PDB entry 7XYA | electron microscopy, 3.30 A resolution | chains C and D of the 10 polymer chains in the assembly

[Chain C]
Name: DNA-directed RNA polymerase subunit beta
Organism: Pseudomonas aeruginosa
Notes: EC 2.7.7.6
UniProtKB: Q51561 (RPOB_PSEAE); residues 1-1357 here = UniProt positions 1-1357
Sequence (1357 residues; row label = number of the first residue in the row):
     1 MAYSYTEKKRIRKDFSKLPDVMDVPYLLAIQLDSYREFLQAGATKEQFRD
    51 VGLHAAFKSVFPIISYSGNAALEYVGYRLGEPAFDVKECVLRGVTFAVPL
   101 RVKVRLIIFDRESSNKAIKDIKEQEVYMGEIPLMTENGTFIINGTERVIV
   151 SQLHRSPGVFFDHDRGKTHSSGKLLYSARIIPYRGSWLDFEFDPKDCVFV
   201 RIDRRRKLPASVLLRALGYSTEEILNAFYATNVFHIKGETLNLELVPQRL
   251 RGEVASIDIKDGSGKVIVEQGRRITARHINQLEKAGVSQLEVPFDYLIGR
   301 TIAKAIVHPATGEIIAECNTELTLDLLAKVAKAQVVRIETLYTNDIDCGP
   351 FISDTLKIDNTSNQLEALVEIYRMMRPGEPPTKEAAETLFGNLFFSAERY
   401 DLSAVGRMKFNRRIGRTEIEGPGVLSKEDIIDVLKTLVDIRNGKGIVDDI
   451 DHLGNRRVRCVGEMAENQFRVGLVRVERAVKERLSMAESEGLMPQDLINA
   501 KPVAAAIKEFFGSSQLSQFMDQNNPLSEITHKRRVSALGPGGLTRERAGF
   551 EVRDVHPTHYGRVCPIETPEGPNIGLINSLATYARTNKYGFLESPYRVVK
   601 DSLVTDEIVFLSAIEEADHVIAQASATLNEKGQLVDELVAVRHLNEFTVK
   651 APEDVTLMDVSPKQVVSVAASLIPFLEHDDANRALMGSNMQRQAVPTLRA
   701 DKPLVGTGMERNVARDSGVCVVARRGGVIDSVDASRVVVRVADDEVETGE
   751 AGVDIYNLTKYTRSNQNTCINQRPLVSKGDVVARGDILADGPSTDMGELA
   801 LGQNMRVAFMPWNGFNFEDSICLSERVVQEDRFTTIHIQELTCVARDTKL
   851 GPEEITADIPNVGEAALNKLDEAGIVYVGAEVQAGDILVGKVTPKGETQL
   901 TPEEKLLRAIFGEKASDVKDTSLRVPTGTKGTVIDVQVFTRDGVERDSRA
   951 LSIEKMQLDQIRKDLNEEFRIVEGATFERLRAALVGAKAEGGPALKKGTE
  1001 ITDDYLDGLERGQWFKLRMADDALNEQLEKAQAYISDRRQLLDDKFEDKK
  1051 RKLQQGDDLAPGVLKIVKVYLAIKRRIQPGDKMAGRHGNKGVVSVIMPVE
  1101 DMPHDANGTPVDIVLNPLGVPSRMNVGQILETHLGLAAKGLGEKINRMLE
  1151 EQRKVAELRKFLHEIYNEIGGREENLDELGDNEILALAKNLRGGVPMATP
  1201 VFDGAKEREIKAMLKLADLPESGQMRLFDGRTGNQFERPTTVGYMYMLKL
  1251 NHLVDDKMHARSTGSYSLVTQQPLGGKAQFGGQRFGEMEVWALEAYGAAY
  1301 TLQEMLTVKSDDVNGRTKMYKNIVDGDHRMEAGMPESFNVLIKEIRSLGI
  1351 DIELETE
Unresolved in the structure: 1-2, 231-339, 895-917, 988-1019, 1357

[Chain D]
Name: DNA-directed RNA polymerase subunit beta'
Organism: Pseudomonas aeruginosa
Notes: EC 2.7.7.6
UniProtKB: Q9HWC9 (RPOC_PSEAE); numbering as in UniProt (aligned over 1-1399)
Sequence (1399 residues; row label = number of the first residue in the row):
     1 MKDLLNLLKNQGQIEEFDAIRIGLASPEMIRSWSFGEVKKPETINYRTFK
    51 PERDGLFCAKIFGPVKDYECLCGKYKRLKHRGVICEKCGVEVALAKVRRE
   101 RMGHIELASPVAHIWFLKSLPSRIGLLLDMTLRDIERVLYFESYVVIDPG
   151 MTTLEKGQLLNDEQYFEALEEFGDDFDARMGAEAVHELLNAIDLEHEIGR
   201 LREEIPQTNSETKIKKLSKRLKLMEAFQGSGNKPEWMVLTVLPVLPPDLR
   251 PLVPLDGGRFATSDLNDLYRRVINRNNRLKRLLDLAAPDIIVRNEKRMLQ
   301 EAVDALLDNGRRGRAITGSNKRPLKSLADMIKGKQGRFRQNLLGKRVDYS
   351 GRSVITVGPTLRLHQCGLPKKMALELFKPFIFGKLEGRGMATTIKAAKKM
   401 VERELPEVWDVLAEVIREHPVLLNRAPTLHRLGIQAFEPVLIEGKAIQLH
   451 PLVCAAYNADFDGDQMAVHVPLTLEAQLEARALMMSTNNILSPANGEPII
   501 VPSQDVVMGLYYMTREAINAKGEGMAFADLQEVDRAYRSGQASLHARVKV
   551 RINEKIKGEDGQLTANTRIVDTTVGRALLFQVVPAGLPFDVVNQSMKKKA
   601 ISKLINHCYRVVGLKDTVIFADQLMYTGFAYSTISGVSIGVNDFVIPDEK
   651 ARIINAATDEVKEIESQYASGLVTQGEKYNKVIDLWSKANDEVSKAMMAN
   701 LSKEKVVDREGKEVDQESFNSMYMMADSGARGSAAQIRQLAGMRGLMAKP
   751 DGSIIETPITANFREGLNVLQYFISTHGARKGLADTALKTANSGYLTRRL
   801 VDVAQDLVVTEIDCGTEHGLLMSPHIEGGDVVEPLGERVLGRVIARDVFK
   851 PGSDEVIVPAGTLIDEKWVDFLEVMSVDEVVVRSPITCETRHGICAMCYG
   901 RDLARGHRVNIGEAVGVIAAQSIGEPGTQLTMRTFHIGGAASRTSAADNV
   951 QVKNGGTIRLHNLKHVVRADGALVAVSRSGELAVADDFGRERERYKLPYG
  1001 AVISVKEGDKVDPGAIVAKWDPHTHPIVTEVDGTVAFVGMEEGITVKRQT
  1051 DELTGLTNIEVMDPKDRPAAGKDIRPAVKLIDAAGKDLLLPGTDVPAQYF
  1101 LPANALVNLTDGAKVSIGDVVARIPQETSKTRDITGGLPRVADLFEARRP
  1151 KEPSILAEISGTISFGKETKGKRRLVITPNDGSDPYEELIPKWRHLNVFE
  1201 GEQVNRGEVISDGPSNPHDILRLLGVSSLAKYIVNEIQDVYRLQGVKIND
  1251 KHIETILRQMLRKVEVSESGDSSFIKGDQVELTQVLEENEQLGTEDKFPA
  1301 KYERVLLGITKASLSTESFISAASFQETTRVLTEAAVTGKRDFLRGLKEN
  1351 VVVGRLIPAGTGLAYHSERKRQRDLGKPQRVSASEAEAALTEALNSSGN
Unresolved in the structure: 1-15, 932-946, 1127-1134, 1377-1399
Disulfide bonds: Cys888-Cys895
Bound ions: Mg2+: Asp460, Asp462, Asp464 (shared with 1 residue of chain R)
Swiss-Prot annotation at these positions:
  - binding site (Zn(2+)): Cys70, Cys72, Cys85, Cys88, Cys814, Cys888, Cys895, Cys898
  - binding site (Mg(2+)): Asp460, Asp462, Asp464

[Chain C / chain D interface]
Residue-residue contacts - 332 pairs, chain C then chain D:
  Lys167(C) - Lys1151(D)  hydrogen bond (backbone-side chain)
  Phe550(C) - Leu788(D)  hydrophobic
  Arg553(C) - Arg780(D)
  Asp554(C) - Pro750(D)
  Val555(C) - Pro750(D)
  Val555(C) - His777(D)  hydrogen bond (backbone-side chain)
  Val555(C) - Arg780(D)
  His556(C) - Phe773(D)
  His556(C) - His777(D)
  Pro557(C) - Phe773(D)  hydrophobic
  Pro557(C) - His777(D)
  His559(C) - Phe773(D)
  Tyr560(C) - Val769(D)
  Tyr560(C) - Leu770(D)  hydrophobic
  Tyr560(C) - Phe773(D)
  Pro565(C) - Phe773(D)  hydrophobic
  Pro565(C) - Thr776(D)
  Pro565(C) - Arg780(D)  hydrogen bond (backbone-side chain)
  Ile566(C) - Tyr772(D)  hydrophobic
  Ile566(C) - Thr776(D)
  Thr568(C) - Arg780(D)
  Ile574(C) - Leu783(D)  hydrophobic
  Gly575(C) - Arg780(D)
  Gln623(C) - Asn768(D)  hydrogen bond
  Gln623(C) - Val769(D)
  Ala640(C) - Leu770(D)  hydrophobic
  Pro662(C) - Val769(D)  hydrophobic
  Val665(C) - Val769(D)  hydrophobic
  Leu676(C) - Tyr772(D)
  Glu677(C) - Gly766(D)
  Glu677(C) - Leu767(D)  hydrogen bond (backbone-backbone)
  His678(C) - Phe763(D)
  His678(C) - Arg764(D)  hydrogen bond (side chain-backbone)
  His678(C) - Glu765(D)
  His678(C) - Gly766(D)
  Asp679(C) - Phe763(D)
  Asp679(C) - Tyr772(D)  hydrogen bond (backbone-side chain)
  Asp680(C) - Phe763(D)
  Asp680(C) - Tyr772(D)
  Ala681(C) - Tyr772(D)
  Ala681(C) - Thr776(D)
  Ala681(C) - Ala779(D)  hydrophobic
  Asn682(C) - Ala779(D)
  Asn682(C) - Leu783(D)
  Ala684(C) - Tyr772(D)
  Leu685(C) - Leu783(D)  hydrophobic
  Phe809(C) - Val637(D)
  Phe809(C) - Ser638(D)  hydrogen bond (backbone-side chain)
  Met810(C) - Thr633(D)
  Met810(C) - Val637(D)
  Pro811(C) - Asp505(D)
  Pro811(C) - Ser632(D)
  Pro811(C) - Thr633(D)
  Pro811(C) - Val637(D)
  Asn813(C) - Pro359(D)
  Asn813(C) - Phe629(D)
  Asn813(C) - Thr633(D)
  Gly814(C) - Val357(D)
  Gly814(C) - Pro359(D)
  Gly814(C) - Asp505(D)
  Gly814(C) - Phe629(D)
  Phe815(C) - Val357(D)
  Phe815(C) - Pro359(D)
  Asn816(C) - Asp505(D)
  Phe817(C) - Val357(D)  hydrophobic
  Phe817(C) - Pro451(D)
  Phe817(C) - Phe461(D)  hydrophobic
  Phe817(C) - Ser503(D)
  Phe817(C) - Asp505(D)
  Phe817(C) - Phe629(D)  hydrophobic
  Glu818(C) - Phe461(D)
  Glu818(C) - Gln504(D)
  Glu818(C) - Arg731(D)
  Asp819(C) - Asp460(D)
  Ser820(C) - Val357(D)
  Ser820(C) - Phe461(D)
  Gln1078(C) - Lys445(D)
  Pro1079(C) - Ala446(D)
  Gly1080(C) - Val354(D)
  Gly1080(C) - Ala446(D)
  Lys1082(C) - Asp462(D)  hydrogen bond (side chain-backbone)
  Lys1082(C) - Gly463(D)
  Lys1090(C) - Asp462(D)  salt bridge
  Gly1091(C) - Phe461(D)
  Val1092(C) - Val354(D)  hydrophobic
  Val1092(C) - Ile355(D)
  Val1092(C) - Phe461(D)  hydrogen bond (backbone-backbone)
  Val1092(C) - Asp462(D)
  Val1092(C) - Gly463(D)
  Ser1094(C) - Thr356(D)
  Ser1094(C) - Val357(D)
  Asn1116(C) - Asp505(D)
  Pro1117(C) - Val637(D)
  Pro1117(C) - Ser638(D)
  Pro1117(C) - Ile639(D)
  Pro1117(C) - Met725(D)  hydrophobic
  Leu1118(C) - Gln504(D)
  Leu1118(C) - Asp505(D)
  Leu1118(C) - Met725(D)  hydrophobic
  Leu1118(C) - Arg731(D)
  Val1120(C) - Ile639(D)  hydrophobic
  Pro1121(C) - Met725(D)  hydrophobic
  Pro1121(C) - Gln736(D)
  Pro1121(C) - Leu740(D)  hydrophobic
  Ser1122(C) - Arg731(D)  hydrogen bond
  Ser1122(C) - Gln736(D)
  Met1124(C) - Phe763(D)
  Val1126(C) - Phe644(D)  hydrophobic
  Val1126(C) - Leu740(D)  hydrophobic
  Val1126(C) - Phe763(D)  hydrophobic
  Ile1129(C) - Ile639(D)
  Ile1129(C) - Gly640(D)
  Ile1129(C) - Val641(D)
  Leu1130(C) - Val641(D)  hydrophobic
  His1133(C) - Val641(D)  hydrogen bond (side chain-backbone)
  Phe1202(C) - Val769(D)  hydrophobic
  Phe1202(C) - Tyr772(D)  hydrophobic
  Glu1207(C) - Val641(D)
  Glu1207(C) - Arg764(D)  salt bridge
  Lys1211(C) - Val641(D)
  Lys1211(C) - Asn642(D)  hydrogen bond
  Ser1222(C) - Asn642(D)
  Gln1224(C) - Ser638(D)
  Gln1224(C) - Ile639(D)
  Gln1224(C) - Gly640(D)
  Phe1236(C) - Thr633(D)
  Phe1236(C) - Ile634(D)
  Phe1236(C) - Gly636(D)
  Glu1237(C) - Tyr512(D)  hydrogen bond
  Glu1237(C) - Ile634(D)
  Glu1237(C) - Ser635(D)
  Arg1238(C) - Tyr512(D)
  Arg1238(C) - Gly636(D)
  Arg1238(C) - Val637(D)
  Arg1238(C) - Phe719(D)  hydrogen bond (side chain-backbone)
  Arg1238(C) - Ser721(D)
  Pro1239(C) - Gly636(D)
  Thr1240(C) - Gly636(D)
  Thr1240(C) - Ser638(D)
  Thr1241(C) - Ser638(D)  hydrogen bond (backbone-side chain)
  Thr1241(C) - Ile639(D)  hydrogen bond (side chain-backbone)
  Thr1241(C) - Gly640(D)
  Val1254(C) - Val354(D)  hydrophobic
  Val1254(C) - Lys445(D)
  Asp1255(C) - Lys445(D)
  Lys1257(C) - Arg352(D)
  Lys1257(C) - Gln465(D)
  Met1258(C) - Arg352(D)
  Met1258(C) - Ser353(D)
  Met1258(C) - Lys445(D)
  His1259(C) - Gly351(D)
  His1259(C) - Arg352(D)  hydrogen bond (backbone-backbone)
  His1259(C) - Met372(D)
  Ala1260(C) - Ser350(D)
  Ala1260(C) - Gly351(D)
  Ala1260(C) - Met372(D)  hydrophobic
  Ala1260(C) - Glu375(D)
  Arg1261(C) - Asp348(D)  salt bridge
  Arg1261(C) - Tyr349(D)  hydrogen bond (backbone-backbone)
  Arg1261(C) - Ser350(D)  hydrogen bond (backbone-backbone)
  Arg1261(C) - Leu376(D)
  Ser1262(C) - Asp348(D)
  Ser1262(C) - Tyr349(D)
  Ser1262(C) - Glu375(D)  hydrogen bond (backbone-side chain)
  Ser1262(C) - Pro379(D)
  Tyr1266(C) - Asp348(D)  hydrogen bond
  Leu1268(C) - Arg99(D)  hydrogen bond (backbone-side chain)
  Val1269(C) - Arg99(D)  hydrogen bond (backbone-side chain)
  Val1269(C) - Asp248(D)
  Val1269(C) - Pro251(D)  hydrophobic
  Gln1271(C) - Arg99(D)
  Gln1272(C) - Asn341(D)  hydrogen bond (side chain-backbone)
  Gln1272(C) - Lys345(D)
  Gln1272(C) - Arg346(D)
  Pro1273(C) - Arg346(D)
  Pro1273(C) - Val347(D)
  Pro1273(C) - Asp348(D)
  Leu1274(C) - Arg346(D)
  Gly1275(C) - Arg346(D)
  Gly1282(C) - Arg346(D)  hydrogen bond (backbone-side chain)
  Gly1282(C) - Val347(D)
  Gly1282(C) - Ser350(D)
  Gln1283(C) - Arg346(D)
  Gln1283(C) - Val347(D)  hydrogen bond (backbone-backbone)
  Gln1283(C) - Ser350(D)  hydrogen bond (backbone-side chain)
  Gln1283(C) - Gly351(D)
  Gln1283(C) - Arg352(D)  hydrogen bond
  Gln1283(C) - Ala467(D)
  Arg1284(C) - Gln340(D)  hydrogen bond (side chain-backbone)
  Arg1284(C) - Gly344(D)
  Arg1284(C) - Lys345(D)
  Arg1284(C) - Arg346(D)
  Phe1285(C) - Leu343(D)
  Phe1285(C) - Gly344(D)  hydrogen bond (backbone-backbone)
  Phe1285(C) - Val347(D)  hydrophobic
  Phe1285(C) - Ile434(D)  hydrophobic
  Phe1285(C) - His469(D)
  Gly1286(C) - Gly344(D)
  Glu1287(C) - Phe338(D)
  Met1288(C) - Thr428(D)  hydrogen bond (backbone-side chain)
  Met1288(C) - Leu429(D)  hydrophobic
  Glu1289(C) - Asn424(D)
  Glu1289(C) - Ala426(D)
  Glu1289(C) - Thr428(D)  hydrogen bond (backbone-side chain)
  Val1290(C) - Leu343(D)
  Trp1291(C) - Arg798(D)
  Trp1291(C) - Val801(D)
  Trp1291(C) - Val917(D)
  Trp1291(C) - Gln921(D)  hydrogen bond (backbone-side chain)
  Ala1292(C) - His430(D)
  Ala1292(C) - Arg431(D)
  Ala1292(C) - Ile434(D)  hydrophobic
  Ala1292(C) - Gln921(D)
  Leu1293(C) - Met484(D)  hydrophobic
  Glu1294(C) - Ala914(D)
  Glu1294(C) - Leu1347(D)
  Ala1295(C) - Arg431(D)
  Ala1295(C) - Glu913(D)
  Ala1295(C) - Ile918(D)
  Ala1295(C) - Gln921(D)
  Tyr1296(C) - Arg431(D)  hydrogen bond (side chain-backbone)
  Tyr1296(C) - Ile434(D)  hydrogen bond (side chain-backbone)
  Tyr1296(C) - Gln435(D)
  Tyr1296(C) - Leu483(D)
  Tyr1296(C) - Met484(D)  hydrophobic
  Tyr1296(C) - Asn489(D)
  Gly1297(C) - Leu483(D)
  Gly1297(C) - Gly1360(D)
  Gly1297(C) - Thr1361(D)  hydrogen bond (backbone-backbone)
  Ala1298(C) - Glu479(D)
  Ala1298(C) - Leu483(D)
  Ala1298(C) - Met484(D)  hydrophobic
  Ala1299(C) - Glu479(D)  hydrogen bond (backbone-side chain)
  Ala1299(C) - Leu1356(D)
  Ala1299(C) - Ile1357(D)  hydrophobic
  Ala1299(C) - Ala1359(D)
  Ala1299(C) - Thr1361(D)
  Ala1299(C) - Gly1362(D)
  Tyr1300(C) - Glu475(D)
  Tyr1300(C) - Glu479(D)  hydrogen bond (backbone-side chain)
  Tyr1300(C) - Leu1356(D)
  Tyr1300(C) - Thr1361(D)
  Thr1301(C) - Ala476(D)
  Thr1301(C) - Glu479(D)  hydrogen bond (backbone-side chain)
  Leu1302(C) - Ile1357(D)  hydrophobic
  Gln1303(C) - Gly1354(D)
  Gln1303(C) - Arg1355(D)
  Gln1303(C) - Leu1356(D)
  Glu1304(C) - Leu472(D)
  Glu1304(C) - Thr473(D)
  Glu1304(C) - Ala476(D)
  Met1305(C) - Val347(D)
  Leu1306(C) - Lys345(D)
  Leu1306(C) - Val1351(D)
  Leu1306(C) - Gly1354(D)
  Thr1307(C) - Gly1354(D)  hydrogen bond (side chain-backbone)
  Lys1309(C) - Val347(D)
  Lys1309(C) - Asp348(D)  hydrogen bond (backbone-backbone)
  Lys1309(C) - Tyr349(D)
  Lys1309(C) - Val470(D)  hydrogen bond (side chain-backbone)
  Lys1309(C) - Pro471(D)
  Lys1309(C) - Leu472(D)
  Ser1310(C) - Lys345(D)
  Ser1310(C) - Arg346(D)  hydrogen bond (side chain-backbone)
  Asp1311(C) - Asn341(D)
  Asp1311(C) - Lys345(D)  salt bridge
  Met1319(C) - Leu472(D)  hydrophobic
  Tyr1320(C) - Tyr349(D)
  Tyr1320(C) - Pro379(D)  hydrophobic
  Tyr1320(C) - Phe382(D)
  Ile1323(C) - Pro379(D)  hydrophobic
  Ile1323(C) - Phe380(D)  hydrophobic
  Val1324(C) - Gly383(D)
  His1328(C) - Leu472(D)
  His1328(C) - Thr473(D)
  His1328(C) - Leu474(D)
  His1328(C) - Gln477(D)  hydrogen bond
  Met1330(C) - Thr473(D)
  Met1334(C) - Val1353(D)
  Pro1335(C) - Val1353(D)
  Pro1335(C) - Gly1354(D)
  Glu1336(C) - Arg99(D)  salt bridge
  Ser1337(C) - Asn341(D)
  Ser1337(C) - Lys345(D)
  Phe1338(C) - Ile20(D)  hydrophobic
  Phe1338(C) - Val1352(D)
  Val1340(C) - Leu249(D)  hydrophobic
  Lys1343(C) - Arg99(D)
  Lys1343(C) - Glu100(D)  hydrogen bond (side chain-backbone)
  Lys1343(C) - Met102(D)
  Lys1343(C) - Leu245(D)
  Lys1343(C) - Leu249(D)
  Glu1344(C) - Leu245(D)
  Glu1344(C) - Met330(D)
  Glu1344(C) - Ile331(D)
  Ile1345(C) - Ile331(D)  hydrophobic
  Ile1345(C) - Leu1332(D)  hydrophobic
  Arg1346(C) - Trp33(D)
  Arg1346(C) - Met102(D)
  Arg1346(C) - Pro243(D)
  Ser1347(C) - Pro243(D)
  Ser1347(C) - Leu245(D)
  Ser1347(C) - Tyr269(D)  hydrogen bond
  Ser1347(C) - Leu327(D)
  Leu1348(C) - His113(D)  hydrogen bond (backbone-side chain)
  Leu1348(C) - Trp115(D)  hydrophobic
  Leu1348(C) - Leu307(D)  hydrophobic
  Leu1348(C) - Leu327(D)  hydrophobic
  Leu1348(C) - Ile331(D)  hydrophobic
  Gly1349(C) - Ala25(D)  hydrogen bond (backbone-backbone)
  Ile1350(C) - Gly23(D)
  Ile1350(C) - Ala25(D)
  Ile1350(C) - Trp33(D)
  Ile1350(C) - Trp115(D)  hydrophobic
  Ile1350(C) - Phe116(D)  hydrophobic
  Ile1350(C) - Ala1336(D)  hydrophobic
  Asp1351(C) - Arg21(D)  salt bridge
  Asp1351(C) - Ile22(D)
  Asp1351(C) - Gly23(D)  hydrogen bond (backbone-backbone)
  Asp1351(C) - Met29(D)
  Asp1351(C) - Trp33(D)
  Ile1352(C) - Ile20(D)  hydrophobic
  Ile1352(C) - Arg21(D)
  Ile1352(C) - Ile22(D)  hydrophobic
  Glu1353(C) - Ile20(D)
  Glu1353(C) - Arg21(D)  hydrogen bond (backbone-backbone)
  Leu1354(C) - Phe17(D)  hydrophobic
  Leu1354(C) - Asp18(D)
  Glu1355(C) - Asp18(D)  hydrogen bond (backbone-backbone)
  Glu1355(C) - Ala19(D)
  Glu1355(C) - Arg1341(D)
  Thr1356(C) - Asp18(D)
Also at the interface, not in a pair above, chain C (151 interface residues in all): Gly571, Phe647, Trp812, Val1093, Gly1119, Thr1263, Thr1270, Val1308, Arg1329, Gly1333, Leu1341, Ile1342
Also at the interface, not in a pair above, chain D (170 interface residues in all): Glu16, Leu24, Pro246, Ala328, Arg339, Leu342, Lys371, Lys378, Leu422, Leu432, Cys454, Ala630, Asp643, Met724, Gly732, Gln739, Thr757, Ile774, Ser775, Lys781, Ala784, Asp785, Ala787, Thr797, Gln805

[Summary]
Chain C and chain D form an interface of 151 and 170 residues respectively, with 52 hydrogen bonds and 6 salt
bridges. Among the polar pairs are Lys1090(C)-Asp462(D), Glu1207(C)-Arg764(D) and Arg1261(C)-Asp348(D).
Curated annotation (UniProt) lists 8 Zn2+-binding residues and 3 Mg2+-binding residues on chain D.
Here chain C is DNA-directed RNA polymerase subunit beta and chain D is DNA-directed RNA polymerase subunit
beta', both from Pseudomonas aeruginosa. Entry 7XYA (The cryo-EM structure of an AlpA-loading complex) was
determined by electron microscopy, deposited together with 7XYB.
